Entry 7M1L (X-ray diffraction, 2.00 A resolution); this record covers chains D and G of the 7 polymer chains in the assembly.

== Chain D (and G) ==
Name: ATP-dependent Clp protease proteolytic subunit
From: Pseudomonas aeruginosa
Notes: EC 3.4.21.92; chain G of this document is another copy of the same molecule, construct and numbering; everything in this record applies to it too
UniProt: A0A0A8RGC1 (A0A0A8RGC1_PSEAI); residues 1-201 here correspond to UniProt positions 41-241 (UniProt number = residue number + 40)
Sequence (211 residues; each row starts with the number of its first residue):
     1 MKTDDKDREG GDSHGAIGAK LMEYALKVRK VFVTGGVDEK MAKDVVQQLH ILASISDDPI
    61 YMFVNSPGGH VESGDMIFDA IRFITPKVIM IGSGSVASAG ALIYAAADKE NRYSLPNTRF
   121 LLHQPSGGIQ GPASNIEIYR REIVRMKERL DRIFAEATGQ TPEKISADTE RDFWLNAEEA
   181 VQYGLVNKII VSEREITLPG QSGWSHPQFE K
Unresolved in the structure: 1-13, 127-134, 200-211 (chain G: 1-13, 127-132, 200-211)
Construct notes: expression tag (202-211)

== How chain D and chain G interact ==
Pairs across the interface - 42 pairs, chain D then chain G:
  Ala19(D) with Ala16(G), hydrophobic; Ile17(G), hydrophobic
  Met22(D) with Leu21(G), hydrophobic
  Glu23(D) with Lys20(G); Tyr24(G)
  Leu26(D) with Leu21(G), hydrophobic; Tyr24(G), hydrophobic
  Lys27(D) with Tyr24(G)
  Glu39(D) with Gly35(G); Gly36(G), hydrogen bond (side chain-backbone)
  Lys40(D) with His14(G)
  Lys43(D) with Thr34(G)
  Asp44(D) with His14(G), salt bridge; Ile17(G); Leu21(G)
  Val46(D) with Phe32(G), hydrophobic
  Gln47(D) with Leu21(G); Phe32(G)
  Gln48(D) with Leu21(G)
  His50(D) with Lys30(G), hydrogen bond (backbone-side chain); Phe32(G); Phe63(G)
  Ile51(D) with Leu21(G); Tyr24(G), hydrophobic
  Ser54(D) with Val28(G); Lys30(G), hydrogen bond
  Met76(D) with Thr34(G); Gly35(G); Asn65(G)
  Asp79(D) with Leu115(G); Asn117(G), hydrogen bond
  Arg82(D) with Val191(G)
  Phe83(D) with Phe63(G), hydrophobic; Leu115(G), hydrophobic; Ile190(G), hydrophobic; Val191(G); Ser192(G); Glu193(G)
  Thr85(D) with Glu193(G), hydrogen bond; Arg194(G)
  Arg145(D) with Arg119(G)
  Arg149(D) with Asn117(G)
Interface residues without a listed pair, chain D (28 interface residues in all): Gly15, Gly18, Ala53, Asp57, Ile84, Glu142
Interface residues without a listed pair, chain G (29 interface residues in all): Met22, Ala25, Ile91, Ser93, Gly94, Trp174, Ile196

== In short ==
The interface between chain D and chain G involves 28 residues on one side and 29 on the other, with 5
hydrogen bonds and 1 salt bridge. Among the polar pairs are Asp44(D)-His14(G), Glu39(D)-Gly36(G) and
His50(D)-Lys30(G).
Chain D and chain G are both ATP-dependent Clp protease proteolytic subunit (Pseudomonas aeruginosa); the
structure, Crystal structure of Pseudomonas aeruginosa ClpP2, was determined by X-ray diffraction together
with 7M1M from the same study.
